4QV6 - chains H and Z of the 28 polymer chains in the assembly; structure by X-ray diffraction, 2.80 A resolution.

Chain H:
Name: Proteasome subunit beta type-2
Organism: Saccharomyces cerevisiae
Notes: EC 3.4.25.1
UniProt: P25043 (PSB2_YEAST); residues 1-232 here correspond to UniProt positions 30-261 (UniProt number = residue number + 29)
Amino-acid sequence (232 residues; numbered 1 to 232; the number before each row is that of its first residue):
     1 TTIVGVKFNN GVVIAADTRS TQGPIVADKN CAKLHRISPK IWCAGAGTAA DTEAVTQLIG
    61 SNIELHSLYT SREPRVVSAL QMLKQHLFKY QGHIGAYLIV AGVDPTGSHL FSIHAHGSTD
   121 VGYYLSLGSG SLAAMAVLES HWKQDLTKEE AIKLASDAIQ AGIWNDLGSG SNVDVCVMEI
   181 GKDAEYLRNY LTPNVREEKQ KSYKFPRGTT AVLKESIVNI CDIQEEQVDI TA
Unresolved in the structure: 227-232
Swiss-Prot annotation at these positions:
  - active site: Thr-1 (Nucleophile)

Chain Z:
Name: Proteasome subunit beta type-6
Organism: Saccharomyces cerevisiae
Notes: EC 3.4.25.1
UniProt: P23724 (PSB6_YEAST); residues 1-222 here correspond to UniProt positions 20-241 (UniProt number = residue number + 19)
Amino-acid sequence (222 residues; row label = number of the first residue in the row):
     1 QFNPYGDNGG TILGIAGEDF AVLAGDTRNI TDYSINSRYE PKVFDCGDNI VMSANGFAAD
    61 GDALVKRFKN SVKWYHFDHN DKKLSINSAA RNIQHLLYGK RFFPYYVHTI IAGLDEDGKG
   121 AVYSFDPVGS YEREQCRAGG AAASLIMPFL DNQVNFKNQY EPGTNGKVKK PLKYLSVEEV
   181 IKLVRDSFTS ATERHIQVGD GLEILIVTKD GVRKEFYELK RD
Ion coordination: Mg2+: Thr-192, Val-198

How chain H and chain Z interact:
Pairs across the interface (61):
  Arg-19(H) / Ile-196(Z)
  Arg-19(H) / Asp-222(Z)  salt bridge
  Thr-21(H) / Ile-196(Z)
  Pro-24(H) / Arg-194(Z)
  Pro-24(H) / His-195(Z)
  Pro-24(H) / Ile-196(Z)  hydrogen bond (backbone-backbone)
  Ile-25(H) / Arg-194(Z)
  Ile-25(H) / His-195(Z)
  Val-26(H) / Glu-193(Z)
  Val-26(H) / Arg-194(Z)  hydrogen bond (backbone-backbone)
  Val-26(H) / Ile-196(Z)  hydrophobic
  Ala-27(H) / Arg-194(Z)  hydrogen bond (backbone-side chain)
  Lys-29(H) / Glu-193(Z)  salt bridge
  Lys-29(H) / Arg-194(Z)
  Ile-163(H) / Asp-222(Z)
  Trp-164(H) / Ile-35(Z)
  Trp-164(H) / Arg-38(Z)  hydrogen bond (backbone-side chain)
  Trp-164(H) / Arg-221(Z)
  Trp-164(H) / Asp-222(Z)
  Asn-165(H) / Tyr-33(Z)
  Asn-165(H) / Arg-38(Z)
  Asp-166(H) / Tyr-33(Z)
  Asp-166(H) / Asp-222(Z)
  Leu-167(H) / Arg-28(Z)
  Leu-167(H) / Ile-30(Z)  hydrophobic
  Leu-167(H) / Asp-32(Z)
  Leu-167(H) / Tyr-33(Z)  hydrogen bond (backbone-backbone)
  Leu-167(H) / Ile-35(Z)  hydrophobic
  Leu-167(H) / Ile-196(Z)
  Gly-168(H) / Tyr-33(Z)
  Ser-169(H) / Asp-222(Z)
  Ser-171(H) / Asp-222(Z)  hydrogen bond (backbone-side chain)
  Asn-194(H) / Lys-220(Z)  hydrogen bond (backbone-side chain)
  Asn-194(H) / Asp-222(Z)
  Arg-196(H) / Thr-189(Z)
  Arg-196(H) / Ser-190(Z)
  Arg-196(H) / Glu-193(Z)
  Glu-197(H) / Arg-185(Z)  salt bridge
  Lys-199(H) / Asp-186(Z)
  Gln-200(H) / Lys-182(Z)
  Gln-200(H) / Arg-185(Z)  hydrogen bond
  Gln-200(H) / Asp-186(Z)  hydrogen bond (backbone-side chain)
  Lys-201(H) / Glu-179(Z)
  Lys-201(H) / Asp-186(Z)  hydrogen bond (backbone-side chain)
  Tyr-203(H) / Phe-149(Z)
  Tyr-203(H) / Gln-153(Z)
  Tyr-203(H) / Leu-183(Z)
  Tyr-203(H) / Asp-186(Z)  hydrogen bond
  Phe-205(H) / Asn-152(Z)
  Phe-205(H) / Gln-153(Z)
  Phe-205(H) / Gln-159(Z)
  Pro-206(H) / Pro-162(Z)  hydrophobic
  Arg-207(H) / Pro-162(Z)
  Gly-208(H) / Pro-162(Z)
  Thr-209(H) / Asn-158(Z)
  Thr-209(H) / Gln-159(Z)
  Thr-209(H) / Tyr-160(Z)  hydrogen bond (backbone-backbone)
  Thr-210(H) / Asn-165(Z)
  Ala-211(H) / Tyr-160(Z)  hydrophobic
  Ala-211(H) / Gly-166(Z)
  Val-212(H) / Asn-165(Z)
Interface residues without a listed pair, chain H (34 interface residues in all): Gly-23, Asp-28, Gly-170, Val-195
Interface residues without a listed pair, chain Z (33 interface residues in all): Ser-34, Leu-145, Glu-161, Glu-218

Overview:
The interface between chain H and chain Z involves 34 residues on one side and 33 on the other, with 12
hydrogen bonds and 3 salt bridges. Among the polar pairs are Arg-19(H)/Asp-222(Z), Lys-29(H)/Glu-193(Z) and
Glu-197(H)/Arg-185(Z). UniProt lists active-site residue Thr-1(H) on chain H.
Chain H is Proteasome subunit beta type-2 and chain Z is Proteasome subunit beta type-6, both from
Saccharomyces cerevisiae; the structure, yCP beta5-A49V mutant, was determined by X-ray diffraction together
with 4QUX, 4QUY, 4QV0, 4QV1, 4QV3, 4QV4 and 42 further entries from the same study.
